Entry 4HGZ (X-ray diffraction, 2.70 A resolution); this record covers chains B and E of the 6 polymer chains in the assembly.

Chain B (and E):
Name: CcbJ
Source organism: Streptomyces caelestis
Notes: chain E of this document is another copy of the same molecule, construct and numbering; everything in this record applies to it too
UniProtKB: E9JES0 (E9JES0_9ACTO); numbering as in UniProt (aligned over 1-256)
Chain sequence (276 residues; row label = number of the first residue in the row; numbers below 1 keep their minus sign (Met-19 is residue -19)):
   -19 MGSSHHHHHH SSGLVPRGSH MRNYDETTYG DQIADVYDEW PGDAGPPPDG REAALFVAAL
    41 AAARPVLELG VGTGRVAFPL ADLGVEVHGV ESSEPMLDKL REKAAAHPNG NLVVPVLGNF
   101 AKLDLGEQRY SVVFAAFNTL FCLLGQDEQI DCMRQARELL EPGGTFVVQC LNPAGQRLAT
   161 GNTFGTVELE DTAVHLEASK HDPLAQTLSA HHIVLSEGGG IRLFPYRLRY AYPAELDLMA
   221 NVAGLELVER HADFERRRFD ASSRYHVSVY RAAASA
Not modelled in the structure: -19 to 27, 256 (chain E: -19 to 18, 255-256)
Differences from the reference sequence: expression tag (-19 to 0)

Interface between chain B and chain E:
Residue-residue contacts (28; chain B residue first):
  Gln126(B) with Ala214(E); Leu218(E)
  Ile130(B) with Leu218(E), hydrophobic
  Ala154(B) with Pro183(E), hydrophobic
  Arg157(B) with Ala159(E); Thr160(E)
  Ala159(B) with Arg157(E)
  Thr160(B) with Arg157(E), hydrogen bond
  Pro183(B) with Ala154(E), hydrophobic; Ala241(E), hydrophobic
  Leu184(B) with Phe239(E), hydrophobic; Asp240(E); Ala241(E)
  Gln186(B) with Ala214(E)
  Tyr212(B) with Tyr212(E), hydrogen bond
  Pro213(B) with Leu184(E), hydrophobic
  Ala214(B) with Gln126(E), hydrogen bond (backbone-side chain)
  Glu215(B) with Ala214(E)
  Leu218(B) with Gln126(E); Ile130(E), hydrophobic; Leu218(E), hydrophobic; Met219(E), hydrophobic
  Met219(B) with Leu218(E), hydrophobic
  Val222(B) with Val222(E), hydrophobic
  Phe239(B) with Leu184(E), hydrophobic
  Asp240(B) with Leu184(E)
  Ala241(B) with Pro183(E), hydrophobic; Leu184(E)
Interface residues without a listed pair, chain B (21 interface residues in all): Asn152, Arg209
Interface residues without a listed pair, chain E (21 interface residues in all): Asn152, Gln186, Arg209, Pro213, Glu215

Overview:
Chain B and chain E each contribute 21 residues to their interface, with 3 hydrogen bonds. Polar contacts
include Thr160(B)-Arg157(E), Tyr212(B)-Tyr212(E) and Ala214(B)-Gln126(E).
Chain B and chain E are both CcbJ (Streptomyces caelestis); the structure, Structure of the CcbJ
Methyltransferase from Streptomyces caelestis, was determined by X-ray diffraction, deposited together with
4HGY and 4HH4.
